Entry 3L74 (X-ray diffraction, 2.76 A resolution); this record covers chains C and F of the 20 polymer chains in the assembly.

== Chain C ==
Molecule: Cytochrome B
From: Gallus gallus
Notes: EC 1.10.2.2
UniProtKB: P18946 (CYB_CHICK); residues 1-380 here = UniProt positions 1-380
Chain sequence (380 residues; numbered 1 to 380; the number before each row is that of its first residue):
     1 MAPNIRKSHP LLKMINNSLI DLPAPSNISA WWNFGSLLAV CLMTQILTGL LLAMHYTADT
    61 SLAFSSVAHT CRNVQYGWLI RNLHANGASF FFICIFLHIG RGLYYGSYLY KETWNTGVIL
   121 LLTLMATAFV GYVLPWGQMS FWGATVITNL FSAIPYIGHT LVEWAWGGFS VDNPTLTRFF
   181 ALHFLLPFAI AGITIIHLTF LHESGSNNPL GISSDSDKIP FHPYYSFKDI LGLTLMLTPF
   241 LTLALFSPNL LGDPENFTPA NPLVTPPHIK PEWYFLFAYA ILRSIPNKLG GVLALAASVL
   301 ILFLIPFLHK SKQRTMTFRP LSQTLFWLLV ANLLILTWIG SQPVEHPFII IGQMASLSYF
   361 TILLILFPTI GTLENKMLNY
Swiss-Prot annotation at these positions:
  - binding site (heme b): His84, His98, His183, His197
  - binding site (a ubiquinone): His202
Metal / ion sites: heme Fe site 1: His84, His183; heme Fe site 2: His98, His197
Ligand contacts:
  - famoxadone (FMX): Met125, Ala126, Ala128, Phe129, Tyr132, Gly143, Ala144, Val146, Ile147, Phe151, Ile269, Lys270, Pro271, Glu272, Tyr274, Phe275, Tyr279
  - heme (HEM), molecule 1: Trp32, Phe34, Gly35, Ser36, Leu38, Ala39, Phe91, Ile95, His98, Ile99, Arg101, Ser107, Tyr108, Tyr110, Thr113, Trp114, Gly117, Val118, Leu120, Leu121, Ile190, Thr194, His197, Leu198, Leu201, Ser206, Asn207, Leu302
  - heme (HEM), molecule 2: Leu42, Gln45, Ile46, Gly49, Leu50, Leu52, Ala53, Tyr56, Val67, Arg81, His84, Ala85, Ala88, Phe91, Leu124, Thr127, Ala128, Gly131, Tyr132, Leu134, Pro135, Phe180, His183, Phe184, Pro187, Ile190, Tyr274
  - UQ (Coenzyme Q10, (2Z,6E,10Z,14E,18E,22E,26Z)-isomer): Ser18, Leu19, Leu22, Pro23, Ala24, Ile28, Trp32, Ser36, Ala39, Leu198, Leu201, His202, Ser206, Phe221, Tyr225, Asp229

== Chain F ==
Molecule: Mitochondrial ubiquinol-cytochrome C reductase 14 kDa protein
From: Gallus gallus
Notes: EC 1.10.2.2
UniProtKB: D0VX30 (D0VX30_CHICK); numbering as in UniProt (aligned over 1-110)
Chain sequence (110 residues; each row starts with the number of its first residue):
     1 AARATVAGGG RLMDRIRKWY YNAAGFNKYG LMRDDTLYED DDVKEALKRL PEDLYNERMF
    61 RIKRALDLSL KHRILPKEQW VKYEEDKPYL EPYLKEVIRE RLEREAWNKK
Unresolved in the structure: 1-9

== How chain C and chain F interact ==
Contacting residue pairs (46; chain C residue first):
  Ser26(C) - Leu70(F)
  Asn27(C) - Leu66(F)
  Asn27(C) - Ser69(F)  hydrogen bond
  Asn27(C) - Leu70(F)
  Leu109(C) - Tyr38(F)
  Asn208(C) - Leu66(F)
  Pro209(C) - Ser69(F)
  Leu210(C) - Ala65(F)
  Leu210(C) - Ser69(F)
  Ile212(C) - Asp35(F)
  Ile212(C) - Thr36(F)
  Ile212(C) - Ile62(F)  hydrophobic
  Ser213(C) - Glu39(F)
  Ser213(C) - Ile62(F)
  Ser213(C) - Leu66(F)
  Ser214(C) - Leu66(F)
  Ser216(C) - Met59(F)
  Ser216(C) - Lys63(F)  hydrogen bond (backbone-side chain)
  Asp217(C) - Lys63(F)  salt bridge
  Lys312(C) - Leu37(F)
  Lys312(C) - Tyr38(F)  hydrogen bond (backbone-backbone)
  Gln313(C) - Thr36(F)  hydrogen bond
  Arg314(C) - Tyr38(F)
  Phe318(C) - Tyr20(F)
  Phe318(C) - Ala24(F)
  Phe318(C) - Phe26(F)  hydrophobic
  Phe318(C) - Tyr29(F)  hydrophobic
  Phe318(C) - Thr36(F)
  Arg319(C) - Tyr20(F)
  Pro320(C) - Tyr20(F)  hydrophobic
  Pro320(C) - Ala23(F)  hydrophobic
  Pro320(C) - Ala24(F)
  Glu374(C) - Tyr20(F)  hydrogen bond
  Met377(C) - Ile16(F)  hydrophobic
  Met377(C) - Arg17(F)
  Met377(C) - Trp19(F)  hydrophobic
  Met377(C) - Tyr20(F)  hydrophobic
  Leu378(C) - Tyr20(F)  hydrophobic
  Leu378(C) - Phe26(F)  hydrophobic
  Leu378(C) - Arg33(F)  hydrogen bond (backbone-side chain)
  Asn379(C) - Arg17(F)  hydrogen bond
  Asn379(C) - Arg33(F)  hydrogen bond (backbone-side chain)
  Asn379(C) - Glu91(F)
  Tyr380(C) - Arg33(F)  hydrogen bond
  Tyr380(C) - Asp34(F)  hydrogen bond
  Tyr380(C) - Leu37(F)  hydrophobic
Other interface residues (no listed pair), chain C (25 interface residues in all): Thr317, Leu321, Lys376
Other interface residues (no listed pair), chain F (26 interface residues in all): Gly25, Leu31, Asp67

== Summary ==
The interface between chain C and chain F involves 25 residues on one side and 26 on the other; the contacts
include 10 hydrogen bonds and 1 salt bridge. Among the polar pairs are Asp217(C)-Lys63(F), Asn27(C)-Ser69(F)
and Ser216(C)-Lys63(F).
Chain C is Cytochrome B and chain F is Mitochondrial ubiquinol-cytochrome C reductase 14 kDa protein, both
from Gallus gallus; the structure, Cytochrome BC1 complex from chicken with famoxadone bound, was determined
by X-ray diffraction.
